PDB entry 4R02 | X-ray diffraction, 2.50 A resolution | chains Q and R of the 28 polymer chains in the assembly

# Chain Q
Protein: Proteasome subunit alpha type-4
From: Saccharomyces cerevisiae
Notes: EC 3.4.25.1
Reference sequence: P40303 (PSA4_YEAST); residues -1 to 252 here correspond to UniProt positions 1-254 (UniProt number = residue number + 2)
Amino-acid sequence (254 residues; numbered -1 to 252; the number before each row is that of its first residue; numbers below 1 keep their minus sign (Met-1 is residue -1)):
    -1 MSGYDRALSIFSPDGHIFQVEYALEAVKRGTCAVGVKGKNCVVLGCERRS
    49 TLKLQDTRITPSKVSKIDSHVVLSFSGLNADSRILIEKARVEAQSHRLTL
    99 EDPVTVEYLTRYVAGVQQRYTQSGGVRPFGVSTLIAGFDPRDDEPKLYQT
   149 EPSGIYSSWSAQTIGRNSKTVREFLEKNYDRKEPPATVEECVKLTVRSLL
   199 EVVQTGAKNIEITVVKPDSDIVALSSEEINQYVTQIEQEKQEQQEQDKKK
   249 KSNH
Disordered / not traced: -1 to 0, 241-252
Curated features (UniProtKB/Swiss-Prot):
  - modified residue: Thr58 (Phosphothreonine)

# Chain R
Protein: Proteasome subunit alpha type-5
From: Saccharomyces cerevisiae
Notes: EC 3.4.25.1
Reference sequence: P32379 (PSA5_YEAST); residues -7 to 252 here correspond to UniProt positions 1-260 (UniProt number = residue number + 8)
Amino-acid sequence (260 residues; row label = number of the first residue in the row; numbers below 1 keep their minus sign (Met-7 is residue -7)):
    -7 MFLTRSEYDRGVSTFSPEGRLFQVEYSLEAIKLGSTAIGIATKEGVVLGV
    43 EKRATSPLLESDSIEKIVEIDRHIGCAMSGLTADARSMIEHARTAAVTHN
    93 LYYDEDINVESLTQSVCDLALRFGEGASGEERLMSRPFGVALLIAGHDAD
   143 DGYQLFHAEPSGTFYRYNAKAIGSGSEGAQAELLNEWHSSLTLKEAELLV
   193 LKILKQVMEEKLDENNAQLSCITKQDGFKIYDNEKTAELIKELKEKEAAE
   243 SPEEADVEMS
Disordered / not traced: -7 to 0, 118-124, 243-252

# How chain Q and chain R interact
Residue-residue contacts - 60 pairs, chain Q then chain R:
  Asp3(Q) - Glu117(R)
  Arg4(Q) - Asp1(R)
  Arg4(Q) - Glu117(R)
  Ala5(Q) - Val4(R)  hydrophobic
  Ala5(Q) - Glu117(R)  hydrogen bond (backbone-side chain)
  Ala5(Q) - Ser127(R)
  Ser7(Q) - Ser127(R)
  Ser7(Q) - Arg128(R)
  Ile8(Q) - Asp1(R)
  Ile8(Q) - Gln15(R)
  Phe9(Q) - Gln15(R)
  Phe9(Q) - Tyr18(R)  hydrophobic
  Phe9(Q) - Ser19(R)
  Phe9(Q) - Arg128(R)
  Phe9(Q) - Pro129(R)
  Phe9(Q) - Gly131(R)
  Ser10(Q) - Tyr18(R)
  Pro11(Q) - Tyr18(R)  hydrophobic
  Pro11(Q) - Glu21(R)
  Asp12(Q) - Glu21(R)
  Gly13(Q) - Tyr18(R)
  Gly13(Q) - Glu21(R)
  Gly13(Q) - Ala22(R)
  His14(Q) - Leu25(R)
  Ile15(Q) - Leu73(R)  hydrophobic
  Ile15(Q) - Arg128(R)
  Lys35(Q) - Glu52(R)  salt bridge
  Gln116(Q) - Ala75(R)
  Gln116(Q) - Asp76(R)
  Thr119(Q) - Arg128(R)  hydrogen bond (backbone-side chain)
  Gln120(Q) - Met126(R)
  Gln120(Q) - Ser127(R)  hydrogen bond (backbone-backbone)
  Gln120(Q) - Arg128(R)
  Gln120(Q) - Phe130(R)
  Ser121(Q) - Ser127(R)
  Gly122(Q) - Ser127(R)
  Ser151(Q) - Ala75(R)
  Gly152(Q) - Ala75(R)
  Ile153(Q) - Thr74(R)
  Ile153(Q) - Ala75(R)  hydrophobic
  Ser155(Q) - Leu51(R)
  Ser155(Q) - Ser55(R)
  Ser156(Q) - Leu51(R)
  Ser156(Q) - Glu52(R)  hydrogen bond
  Ser156(Q) - Ser55(R)  hydrogen bond (backbone-side chain)
  Trp157(Q) - Ser48(R)
  Trp157(Q) - Leu50(R)
  Trp157(Q) - Leu51(R)
  Ser158(Q) - Leu50(R)  hydrogen bond (backbone-backbone)
  Ser158(Q) - Glu52(R)  hydrogen bond
  Ala159(Q) - Leu50(R)
  Leu173(Q) - Leu50(R)
  Glu174(Q) - Ser48(R)  hydrogen bond
  Glu174(Q) - Pro49(R)
  Glu174(Q) - Leu50(R)
  Tyr177(Q) - Leu50(R)  hydrophobic
  Arg179(Q) - Pro49(R)  hydrogen bond (side chain-backbone)
  Arg179(Q) - Leu50(R)  hydrogen bond (side chain-backbone)
  Arg179(Q) - Leu51(R)  hydrogen bond (side chain-backbone)
  Arg179(Q) - Glu52(R)
Also at the interface, not in a pair above, chain Q (31 interface residues in all): Arg170
Also at the interface, not in a pair above, chain R (26 interface residues in all): Thr47

# Summary
Chain Q and chain R form an interface of 31 and 26 residues respectively, with 11 hydrogen bonds and 1 salt
bridge. Among the polar pairs are Lys35(Q)-Glu52(R), Ala5(Q)-Glu117(R) and Thr119(Q)-Arg128(R).
Here chain Q is Proteasome subunit alpha type-4 and chain R is Proteasome subunit alpha type-5, both from
Saccharomyces cerevisiae. Entry 4R02 (yCP in complex with BSc4999 (alpha-Keto Phenylamide)) was determined by
X-ray diffraction.
